Entry 7PFC (electron microscopy, 6.40 A resolution (low resolution: residue-level contacts below are approximate; hydrogen-bond / salt-bridge calls are withheld)); this record covers chains E and J of the 19 polymer chains in the assembly.

== Chain E ==
Name: Histone H3.2
From: Homo sapiens
Reference sequence: Q71DI3 (H32_HUMAN); residues 0-135 here correspond to UniProt positions 1-136 (UniProt number = residue number + 1)
Chain sequence (136 residues; each row starts with the number of its first residue; numbering starts at 0):
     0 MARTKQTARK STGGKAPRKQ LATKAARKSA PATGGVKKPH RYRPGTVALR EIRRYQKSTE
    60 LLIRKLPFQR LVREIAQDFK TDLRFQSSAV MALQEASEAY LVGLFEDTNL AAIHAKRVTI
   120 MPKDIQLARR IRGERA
Disordered / not traced: 0-36, 134-135
Sequence notes: engineered mutation Ala110 (Cys111 in Q71DI3)
Curated features (UniProtKB/Swiss-Prot):
  - modified residue: Arg2 (Asymmetric dimethylarginine), Thr3 (Phosphothreonine), Lys4 (Allysine), Gln5 (5-glutamyl dopamine), Thr6 (Phosphothreonine), Arg8 (Citrulline), Lys9 (N6,N6,N6-trimethyllysine), Ser10 (ADP-ribosylserine), Thr11 (Phosphothreonine), Lys14 (N6-(2-hydroxyisobutyryl)lysine), Arg17 (Asymmetric dimethylarginine), Lys18 (N6-(2-hydroxyisobutyryl)lysine), Lys23 (N6-(2-hydroxyisobutyryl)lysine), Arg26 (Citrulline), Lys27 (N6,N6,N6-trimethyllysine), Ser28 (ADP-ribosylserine), Lys36 (N6,N6,N6-trimethyllysine), Lys37 (N6-methyllysine), Tyr41 (Phosphotyrosine), Lys56 (N6,N6,N6-trimethyllysine) and 8 more in UniProt
  - lipidation: Lys18 (N6-decanoyllysine)

== Chain J ==
Molecule: 788-nt DNA strand
From: synthetic construct
Sequence (788 nucleotides; each row starts with the number of its first residue):
     1 ATCGGGTTAC CTTAATACTT ACATGACAGG ATGTATATAT CTGACACGTG CCTGGAGACT
    61 AGGGAGTAAT CCCCTTGGCG GTTAAAACGC GGGGGACAGC GCGTACGTGC GTTTAAGCGG
   121 TGCTAGAGCT GTCTACGACC AATTGAGCGG CCTCGGCACC GGGATTCTCC AGTATGGCGG
   181 CCAGTGCGCG AGACAGTACT GGGTTACCTT AATACTTACA TGACAGGATG TATATATCTG
   241 ACACGTGCCT GGAGACTAGG GAGTAATCCC CTTGGCGGTT AAAACGCGGG GGACAGCGCG
   301 TACGTGCGTT TAAGCGGTGC TAGAGCTGTC TACGACCAAT TGAGCGGCCT CGGCACCGGG
   361 ATTCTCCAGT ATGGCGGCCA GTGCGCGAGA CAGTACTGGG TTACCTTAAT ACTTACATGA
   421 CAGGATGTAT ATATCTGACA CGTGCCTGGA GACTAGGGAG TAATCCCCTT GGCGGTTAAA
   481 ACGCGGGGGA CAGCGCGTAC GTGCGTTTAA GCGGTGCTAG AGCTGTCTAC GACCAATTGA
   541 GCGGCCTCGG CACCGGGATT CTCCAGTATG GCGGCCAGTG CGCGAGACAG TACTGGGTTA
   601 CCTTAATACT TACATGACAG GATGTATATA TCTGACACGT GCCTGGAGAC TAGGGAGTAA
   661 TCCCCTTGGC GGTTAAAACG CGGGGGACAG CGCGTACGTG CGTTTAAGCG GTGCTAGAGC
   721 TGTCTACGAC CAATTGAGCG GCCTCGGCAC CGGGATTCTC CAGTATGGCG GCCAGTGCGC
   781 GAGACGAT
Disordered / not traced: 1-212, 385-601, 774-788

== Interface between chain E and chain J ==
Contacting residue pairs (28):
  Lys37(E) - DC761(J)
  Lys37(E) - DA762(J)
  His39(E) - DC760(J)
  Arg40(E) - DG682(J)
  Arg40(E) - DC760(J)
  Tyr41(E) - DT759(J)
  Tyr41(E) - DC760(J)
  Arg42(E) - DG685(J)
  Arg42(E) - DC760(J)
  Pro43(E) - DG684(J)
  Thr45(E) - DT759(J)
  Thr45(E) - DC760(J)
  Arg63(E) - DA676(J)
  Arg63(E) - DA677(J)
  Arg72(E) - DT667(J)
  Arg83(E) - DT666(J)
  Arg83(E) - DT667(J)
  Phe84(E) - DT666(J)
  Phe84(E) - DT667(J)
  Gln85(E) - DT666(J)
  Arg116(E) - DA687(J)
  Arg116(E) - DC688(J)
  Val117(E) - DG686(J)
  Val117(E) - DA687(J)
  Thr118(E) - DG686(J)
  Thr118(E) - DA687(J)
  Met120(E) - DA687(J)
  Met120(E) - DC688(J)
Also at the interface, not in a pair above, chain E (19 interface residues in all): Arg52, Gln68, Leu82

== Overview ==
19 residues of chain E face 14 of chain J across their interface.
Here chain E is Histone H3.2 (Homo sapiens) and chain J is a 788-nt DNA strand (synthetic construct). Entry
7PFC (Nucleosome stack of the 4x197 nucleosome array containing H1) was determined by electron microscopy
(same publication as 7PET, 7PEU, 7PEV, 7PEW, 7PEX, 7PEY and 16 further entries).
